Entry 6O2X (X-ray diffraction, 1.19 A resolution); this record covers chain A.

Chain A:
Molecule: Cruzipain
Source organism: Trypanosoma cruzi
Notes: EC 3.4.22.51
Reference sequence: P25779 (CYSP_TRYCR); residues 1-215 here correspond to UniProt positions 123-337 (UniProt number = residue number + 122)
Chain sequence (215 residues; each row starts with the number of its first residue):
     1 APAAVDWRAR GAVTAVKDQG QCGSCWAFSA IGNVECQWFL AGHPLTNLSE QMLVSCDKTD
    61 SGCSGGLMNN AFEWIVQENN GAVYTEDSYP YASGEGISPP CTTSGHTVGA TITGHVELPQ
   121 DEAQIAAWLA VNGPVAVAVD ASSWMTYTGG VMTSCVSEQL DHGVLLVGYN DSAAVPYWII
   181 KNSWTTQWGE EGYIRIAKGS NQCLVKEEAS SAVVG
Disulfides: Cys22-Cys63, Cys56-Cys101, Cys155-Cys203
Glycans and other covalent adducts: covalent link Cys25-His162
Modified positions: Cys25 (S-methyl-thio-cysteine; SCH)
UniProt features mapped onto this chain:
  - active site: Cys25, His162, Asn182
  - site: Gly215 (Cleavage)
  - glycosylation (N-linked (GlcNAc...) asparagine): Asn47, Asn170
From the paper describing this entry:
  - catalytic residues: His162, Asn182 (citing earlier work)

Summary:
UniProt lists 3 active-site residues. From the paper: catalytic residues His162 and Asn182.
Chain A is Cruzipain (Trypanosoma cruzi); the structure, Structure of cruzain bound to MMTS inhibitor, was
determined by X-ray diffraction (same publication as 6N3S).
